8Z8L - chains B and A; structure by X-ray diffraction, 3.96 A resolution.

# Chain B
Molecule: Interleukin-4 receptor subunit alpha
From: Homo sapiens
Reference sequence: P24394 (IL4RA_HUMAN); residues 1-207 here correspond to UniProt positions 26-232 (UniProt number = residue number + 25)
Chain sequence (214 residues; row label = number of the first residue in the row):
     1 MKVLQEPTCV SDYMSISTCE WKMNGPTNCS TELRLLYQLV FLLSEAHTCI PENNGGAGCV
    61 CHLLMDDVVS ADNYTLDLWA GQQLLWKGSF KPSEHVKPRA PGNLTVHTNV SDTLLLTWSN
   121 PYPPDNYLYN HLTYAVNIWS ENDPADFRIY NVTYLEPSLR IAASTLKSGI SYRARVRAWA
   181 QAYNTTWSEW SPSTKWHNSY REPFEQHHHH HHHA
Not modelled in the structure: 108-111, 164-168, 198-214
Sequence notes: engineered mutation Ala-182 (Cys207 in P24394); expression tag (208-214)
Swiss-Prot annotation at these positions:
  - motif: Trp-187 to Ser-191 (WSXWS motif)
  - site: Tyr-13 (Major IL4 binding determinant), Leu-39 (Minor IL4 binding determinant), Phe-41 (Minor IL4 binding determinant), Asp-67 (Minor IL4 binding determinant), Val-69 (Minor IL4 binding determinant), Asp-72 (Major IL4 binding determinant), Tyr-127 (Minor IL4 binding determinant), Tyr-183 (Major IL4 binding determinant)
  - glycosylation (N-linked (GlcNAc...) asparagine): Asn-28, Asn-73, Asn-103, Asn-109, Asn-151, Asn-184
Disulfides: Cys-9/Cys-19, Cys-29/Cys-59, Cys-49/Cys-61
Covalently attached groups: N-acetylglucosamine (NAG) linked to Asn-73, Asn-151

# Chain A
Molecule: nanobody dAb1
From: Vicugna pacos
Notes: antibody fragment or engineered binder
Chain sequence (124 residues; each row starts with the number of its first residue):
     1 QVQLVESGGG LVQPGGSLRL SCAASGDFYC MAWFRQAPGK EREAVAAIRS GGRSTYYADS
    61 VKGRFTISRD NSKNTLYLQM NSLKAEDTAV YYCAVGVDGN CRNYWGQGTL VTVSSESHHH
   121 HHHA
Not modelled in the structure: 116-124
Disulfides: Cys-22/Cys-93, Cys-30/Cys-101

# How chain B and chain A interact
Residue-residue contacts (22):
  Leu-39(B) / Arg-49(A)
  Val-40(B) / Arg-49(A)
  Val-40(B) / Gly-99(A)
  Phe-41(B) / Tyr-29(A)
  Phe-41(B) / Cys-30(A)  hydrophobic
  Phe-41(B) / Ile-48(A)
  Phe-41(B) / Arg-49(A)
  Phe-41(B) / Gly-99(A)
  Phe-41(B) / Asn-100(A)
  Leu-42(B) / Cys-30(A)  hydrophobic
  Leu-42(B) / Phe-34(A)  hydrophobic
  Leu-42(B) / Ala-47(A)  hydrophobic
  Leu-42(B) / Asn-100(A)
  Leu-42(B) / Cys-101(A)  hydrophobic
  Leu-43(B) / Ala-44(A)  hydrophobic
  Leu-43(B) / Tyr-56(A)
  Leu-43(B) / Tyr-57(A)
  Leu-43(B) / Ala-58(A)  hydrophobic
  Asp-67(B) / Arg-53(A)
  Ala-71(B) / Tyr-29(A)  hydrogen bond (backbone-side chain)
  Asp-72(B) / Tyr-29(A)
  Asp-72(B) / Arg-49(A)  salt bridge
Interface residues without a listed pair, chain B (11 interface residues in all): Ser-44, Asp-66, Val-69
Interface residues without a listed pair, chain A (19 interface residues in all): Ala-32, Ser-50, Gly-51, Ser-54, Val-97

# Overview
The interface between chain B and chain A involves 11 residues on one side and 19 on the other, with 1
hydrogen bond and 1 salt bridge. Among the polar pairs are Asp-72(B)/Arg-49(A) and Ala-71(B)/Tyr-29(A).
N-acetylglucosamine is covalently linked to Asn-73(B) and Asn-151(B).
Here chain B is Interleukin-4 receptor subunit alpha (Homo sapiens) and chain A is nanobody dAb1 (Vicugna
pacos). Entry 8Z8L (structure of IL-4Ra in complex with an nanobody 4E9) was determined by X-ray diffraction.
